9MML - chains H and N of the 4 polymer chains in the assembly; structure by electron microscopy, 3.67 A resolution.

[Chain H]
Name: 1A6 heavy chain
Source organism: Homo sapiens
Sequence (223 residues; numbered 1 to 223; the number before each row is that of its first residue):
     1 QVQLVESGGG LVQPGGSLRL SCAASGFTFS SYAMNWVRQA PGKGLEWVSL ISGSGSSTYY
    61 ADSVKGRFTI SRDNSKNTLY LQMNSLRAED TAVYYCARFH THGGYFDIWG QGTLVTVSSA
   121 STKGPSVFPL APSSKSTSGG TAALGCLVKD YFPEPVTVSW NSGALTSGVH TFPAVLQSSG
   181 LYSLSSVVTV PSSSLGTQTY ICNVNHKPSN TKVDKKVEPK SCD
Unresolved in the structure: 134-139, 221-223
Disulfide bonds: C22-C96

[Chain N]
Name: RB1 light chain
Source organism: Homo sapiens
Sequence (214 residues; row label = number of the first residue in the row):
     1 DIQMTQSPSS LSASVGDRVT ITCRTSQDVR GALAWYQQKP GKAPKLLIFD ASSLETGVPS
    61 RFSGSGSGTV FTLTISSLQP EDFAAYYCQQ FLDFPFTFGQ GTRLEIKRTV AAPSVFIFPP
   121 SDEQLKSGTA SVVCLLNNFY PREAKVQWKV DNALQSGNSQ ESVTEQDSKD STYSLSSTLT
   181 LSKADYEKHK VYACEVTHQG LSSPVTKSFN RGEC
Unresolved in the structure: 214
Disulfide bonds: C23-C88

[Chain H / chain N interface]
Pairs across the interface - 6 pairs, chain H then chain N:
  H100(H) with R30(N)
  H102(H) with A32(N); F91(N), hydrogen bond (side chain-backbone); L92(N)
  Y105(H) with R30(N), hydrogen bond (side chain-backbone)
  D107(H) with R30(N)
Other interface residues (no listed pair), chain N (5 interface residues in all): G31
From the paper, about this interface:
  - epitope / paratope residues, chain N: F91(N)
  - interface residues, chain N: F91(N)

[Summary]
The interface between chain H and chain N involves 4 residues on one side and 5 on the other, with 2 hydrogen
bonds. Polar pairs include H102(H)-F91(N) and Y105(H)-R30(N). From the paper: the epitope/paratope residue
F91(N); the interface residue F91(N).
Here chain H is 1A6 heavy chain and chain N is RB1 light chain, both from Homo sapiens. Entry 9MML (RB1 Fab
bound to 1A6 anti-idiotype Fab) was determined by electron microscopy.
